Entry 7Z30 (electron microscopy, 2.90 A resolution); this record covers chains A and I of the 19 polymer chains in the assembly.

[Chain A]
Molecule: DNA-directed RNA polymerase III subunit RPC1
Source organism: Saccharomyces cerevisiae S288C
Notes: EC 2.7.7.6
UniProtKB: P04051 (RPC1_YEAST); residues 1-1460 here = UniProt positions 1-1460
Amino-acid sequence (1460 residues; numbered 1 to 1460; the number before each row is that of its first residue):
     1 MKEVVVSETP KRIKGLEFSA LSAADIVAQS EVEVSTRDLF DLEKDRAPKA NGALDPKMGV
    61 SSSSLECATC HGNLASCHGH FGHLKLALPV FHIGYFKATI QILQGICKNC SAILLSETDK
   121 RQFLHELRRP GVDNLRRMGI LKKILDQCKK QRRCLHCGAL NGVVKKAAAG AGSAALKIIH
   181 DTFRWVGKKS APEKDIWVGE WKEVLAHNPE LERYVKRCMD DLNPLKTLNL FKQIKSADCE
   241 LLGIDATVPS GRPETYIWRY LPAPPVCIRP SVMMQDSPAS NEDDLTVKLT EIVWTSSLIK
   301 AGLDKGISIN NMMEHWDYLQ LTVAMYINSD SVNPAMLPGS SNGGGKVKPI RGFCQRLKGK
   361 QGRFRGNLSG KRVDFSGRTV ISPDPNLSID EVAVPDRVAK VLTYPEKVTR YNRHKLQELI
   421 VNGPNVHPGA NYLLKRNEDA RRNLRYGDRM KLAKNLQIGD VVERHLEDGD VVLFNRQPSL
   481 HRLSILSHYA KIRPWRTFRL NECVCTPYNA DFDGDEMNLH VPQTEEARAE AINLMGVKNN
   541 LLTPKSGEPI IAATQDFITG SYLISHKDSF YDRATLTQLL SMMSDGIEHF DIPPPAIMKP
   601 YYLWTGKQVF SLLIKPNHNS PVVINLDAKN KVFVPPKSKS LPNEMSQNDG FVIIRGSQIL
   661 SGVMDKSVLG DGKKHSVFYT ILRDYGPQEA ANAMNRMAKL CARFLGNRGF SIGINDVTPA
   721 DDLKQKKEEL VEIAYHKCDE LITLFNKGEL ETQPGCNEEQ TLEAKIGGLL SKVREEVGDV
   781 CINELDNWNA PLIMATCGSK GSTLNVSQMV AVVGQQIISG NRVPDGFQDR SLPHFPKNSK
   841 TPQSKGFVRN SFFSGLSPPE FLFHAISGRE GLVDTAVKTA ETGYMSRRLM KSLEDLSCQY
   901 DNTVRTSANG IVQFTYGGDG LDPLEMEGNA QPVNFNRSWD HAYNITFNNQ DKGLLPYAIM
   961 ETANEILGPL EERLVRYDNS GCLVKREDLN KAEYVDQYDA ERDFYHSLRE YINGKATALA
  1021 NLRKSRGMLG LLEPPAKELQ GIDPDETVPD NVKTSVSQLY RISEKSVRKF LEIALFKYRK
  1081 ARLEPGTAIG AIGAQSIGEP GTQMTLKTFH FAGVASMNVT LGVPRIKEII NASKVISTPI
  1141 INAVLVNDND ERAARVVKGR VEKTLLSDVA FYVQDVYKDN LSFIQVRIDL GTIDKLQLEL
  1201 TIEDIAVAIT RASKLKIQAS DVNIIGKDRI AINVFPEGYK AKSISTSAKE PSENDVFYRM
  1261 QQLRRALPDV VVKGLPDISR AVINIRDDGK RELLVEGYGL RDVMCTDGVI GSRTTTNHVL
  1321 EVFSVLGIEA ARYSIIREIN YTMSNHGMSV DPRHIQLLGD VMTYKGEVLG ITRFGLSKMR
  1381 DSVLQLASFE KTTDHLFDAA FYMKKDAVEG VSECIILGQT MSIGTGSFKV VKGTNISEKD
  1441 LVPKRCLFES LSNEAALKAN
Unresolved in the structure: 1, 169-174, 333-347, 1237-1251, 1457-1460
Bound ions: Zn2+ site 1: Cys67, Cys70, Cys77, His80; Zn2+ site 2: Cys107, Cys110, Cys154, Cys157; Mg2+ site 1: Asp511, Asp513, Asp515; Mg2+ site 2: Asp511, Asp513 (shared with Asp91(I), Glu92(I) of chain I)
UniProt features mapped onto this chain:
  - region: Pro858 to Glu870 (Bridging helix)
  - binding site (Zn(2+)): Cys67, Cys70, Cys77, His80, Cys107, Cys110, Cys154
  - binding site (Mg(2+)): Asp511, Asp513, Asp515
  - mutagenesis: Thr506 (T506I: Temperature-sensitive), Asn509 (N509Y: Temperature-sensitive), Asn518 (N518Q: Temperature-sensitive)
From the paper describing this entry:
  - Mg2+ coordination: Asp511, Asp513, Asp515
  - catalytic residues: Asp511, Asp513, Asp515

[Chain I]
Molecule: DNA-directed RNA polymerase III subunit RPC10
Source organism: Saccharomyces cerevisiae S288C
UniProtKB: Q04307 (RPC10_YEAST); residues 1-110 here = UniProt positions 1-110
Amino-acid sequence (110 residues; row label = number of the first residue in the row):
     1 MLSFCPSCNN MLLITSGDSG VYTLACRSCP YEFPIEGIEI YDRKKLPRKE VDDVLGGGWD
    61 NVDQTKTQCP NYDTCGGESA YFFQLQIRSA DEPMTTFYKC VNCGHRWKEN
Bound ions: Zn2+ site 1: Cys5, Cys8, Cys26, Cys29; Zn2+ site 2: Cys69, Cys75, Cys100, Cys103; Mg2+: Asp91, Glu92 (shared with Asp511(A), Asp513(A) of chain A)
UniProt features mapped onto this chain:
  - zinc finger: Cys5 to Cys29 (C4-type), Thr65 to Lys108 (TFIIS-type)
  - binding site (Zn(2+)): Cys5, Cys8, Cys26, Cys29, Cys69, Cys75, Cys100, Cys103
From the paper describing this entry:
  - Mg2+ coordination: Asp91
  - catalytic residues: Asp91
  - conformationally variable residues (order/disorder transition): Gly37 to Asp63

[How chain A and chain I interact]
Pairs across the interface (128; chain A residue first):
  Asn509(A) - Arg88(I)  hydrogen bond
  Asp511(A) - Asp91(I)
  Asp511(A) - Glu92(I)
  Asp513(A) - Asp91(I)
  Asp513(A) - Glu92(I)
  Lys629(A) - Gln68(I)  hydrogen bond
  Lys629(A) - Tyr72(I)
  Lys631(A) - Gln68(I)
  Phe633(A) - Gln68(I)  hydrogen bond (backbone-side chain)
  Phe633(A) - Tyr72(I)  hydrophobic
  Gln753(A) - Asn61(I)
  Pro754(A) - Asp52(I)
  Pro754(A) - Asp53(I)
  Pro754(A) - Val54(I)
  Ala764(A) - Asn61(I)
  Gly768(A) - Asn61(I)
  Ser771(A) - Val62(I)
  Ser771(A) - Asp63(I)
  Lys772(A) - Asp60(I)  hydrogen bond (side chain-backbone)
  Lys772(A) - Val62(I)
  Arg774(A) - Asp63(I)  salt bridge
  Arg774(A) - Gln64(I)  hydrogen bond (side chain-backbone)
  Arg774(A) - Phe82(I)
  Gly801(A) - Glu109(I)
  Ser802(A) - Glu109(I)
  Leu804(A) - Thr65(I)
  Leu804(A) - Phe82(I)  hydrophobic
  Leu804(A) - Gln84(I)
  Gln808(A) - Gln84(I)  hydrogen bond
  Glu870(A) - Leu85(I)
  Gly871(A) - Leu85(I)
  Gly871(A) - Gln86(I)
  Leu872(A) - Gln86(I)  hydrogen bond (backbone-backbone)
  Leu872(A) - Arg88(I)
  Leu872(A) - Ala90(I)
  Thr875(A) - Ile87(I)
  Lys878(A) - Ile87(I)
  Gln1103(A) - Ile87(I)
  Gln1103(A) - Lys108(I)  hydrogen bond (backbone-side chain)
  Thr1105(A) - Ile87(I)
  Phe1109(A) - Phe83(I)
  Phe1109(A) - Leu85(I)  hydrophobic
  Phe1111(A) - Trp59(I)  hydrophobic
  Phe1111(A) - Val62(I)  hydrophobic
  Phe1111(A) - Tyr81(I)
  Phe1111(A) - Phe82(I)
  Phe1111(A) - Phe83(I)  hydrophobic
  Phe1111(A) - Lys99(I)
  Phe1111(A) - Arg106(I)
  Ala1112(A) - Asn61(I)
  Ala1112(A) - Val62(I)
  Gly1113(A) - Gly58(I)
  Gly1113(A) - Val62(I)
  Val1114(A) - Trp59(I)  hydrophobic
  Arg1155(A) - Val51(I)
  Arg1155(A) - Asp52(I)  hydrogen bond (side chain-backbone)
  Arg1155(A) - Asp53(I)  salt bridge
  Ser1167(A) - Leu46(I)
  Ser1167(A) - Pro47(I)
  Asp1168(A) - Pro47(I)
  Asp1168(A) - Arg48(I)
  Asp1168(A) - Lys49(I)
  Ala1170(A) - Leu46(I)  hydrophobic
  Phe1171(A) - Lys45(I)
  Tyr1172(A) - Arg43(I)
  Tyr1172(A) - Lys44(I)
  Tyr1172(A) - Leu46(I)  hydrophobic
  Val1173(A) - Asp42(I)
  Val1173(A) - Arg43(I)
  Val1173(A) - Lys44(I)
  Val1173(A) - Leu46(I)  hydrophobic
  Gln1174(A) - Tyr41(I)
  Gln1174(A) - Asp42(I)
  Gln1174(A) - Arg43(I)  hydrogen bond
  Asp1175(A) - Met1(I)
  Asp1175(A) - Ile40(I)
  Asp1175(A) - Tyr41(I)
  Asp1175(A) - Asp42(I)  hydrogen bond (backbone-backbone)
  Val1176(A) - Ile40(I)
  Val1176(A) - Tyr41(I)  hydrophobic
  Tyr1177(A) - Ile14(I)  hydrophobic
  Tyr1177(A) - Tyr22(I)  hydrophobic
  Tyr1177(A) - Ile38(I)
  Tyr1177(A) - Glu39(I)
  Tyr1177(A) - Ile40(I)  hydrogen bond (backbone-backbone)
  Lys1178(A) - Tyr22(I)
  Lys1178(A) - Ile35(I)
  Lys1178(A) - Glu39(I)  salt bridge
  Asp1179(A) - Gly20(I)
  Asp1179(A) - Val21(I)
  Asp1179(A) - Tyr22(I)  hydrogen bond (backbone-backbone)
  Asp1179(A) - Ile35(I)
  Asp1179(A) - Glu36(I)
  Asp1179(A) - Gly37(I)  hydrogen bond (side chain-backbone)
  Asn1180(A) - Ser19(I)  hydrogen bond (side chain-backbone)
  Asn1180(A) - Gly20(I)
  Asn1180(A) - Tyr22(I)
  Leu1181(A) - Tyr22(I)
  Thr1192(A) - Arg48(I)
  Lys1195(A) - Glu50(I)
  Lys1195(A) - Val51(I)
  Leu1196(A) - Lys49(I)
  Leu1196(A) - Val51(I)  hydrophobic
  Phe1235(A) - Tyr22(I)
  Glu1253(A) - Thr15(I)  hydrogen bond
  Glu1253(A) - Ser16(I)  hydrogen bond (side chain-backbone)
  Glu1253(A) - Arg27(I)
  Asn1254(A) - Leu13(I)
  Asn1254(A) - Ile14(I)
  Asn1254(A) - Thr15(I)
  Asn1254(A) - Arg27(I)  hydrogen bond
  Phe1257(A) - Met1(I)  hydrophobic
  Phe1257(A) - Leu13(I)  hydrophobic
  Phe1257(A) - Ile14(I)
  Tyr1258(A) - Leu13(I)
  Gln1261(A) - Met1(I)
  Arg1264(A) - Met1(I)
  Arg1264(A) - Asp42(I)  salt bridge
  Pro1268(A) - Lys44(I)
  Pro1268(A) - Leu46(I)  hydrophobic
  Val1282(A) - Leu55(I)  hydrophobic
  Ile1283(A) - Val54(I)
  Ile1283(A) - Leu55(I)  hydrogen bond (backbone-backbone)
  Asn1284(A) - Leu55(I)
  Asn1284(A) - Gly56(I)
  Asn1345(A) - Arg106(I)  hydrogen bond (backbone-side chain)
  His1346(A) - Lys108(I)
  Gly1347(A) - Arg106(I)
Interface residues without a listed pair, chain A (74 interface residues in all): Val632, Gly755, Gly767, Glu775, Gly868, Ser1116, Met1117, Ser1182, Val1234, Val1256, Ile1285, Ser1344, Met1348
Interface residues without a listed pair, chain I (64 interface residues in all): Met11, Leu12, Ser89, Met94, Phe97, Tyr98, Trp107

[In short]
74 residues of chain A and 64 residues of chain I are in contact; the contacts include 20 hydrogen bonds and 4
salt bridges. Among the polar pairs are Arg774(A)-Asp63(I), Arg1155(A)-Asp53(I) and Lys1178(A)-Glu39(I). From
the paper: catalytic residues Asp511(A), Asp513(A) and Asp91(I) among others; Mg2+ coordination by Asp511(A),
Asp513(A) and Asp91(I) among others.
Chain A is DNA-directed RNA polymerase III subunit RPC1 and chain I is DNA-directed RNA polymerase III subunit
RPC10, both from Saccharomyces cerevisiae S288C; the structure, Structure of yeast RNA Polymerase III-Ty1
integrase complex at 2.9 A (focus subunit C11 terminal Zn-ribbon ..., was determined by electron microscopy,
deposited together with 7Z0H, 7Z2Z, 7Z31 and 8BWS.
